Entry 6QUA (X-ray diffraction, 2.68 A resolution); this record covers chains A and B of the 4 polymer chains in the assembly.

== Chain A (and B) ==
Name: hsRosR-DNA binding protein
Organism: Halobacterium salinarum (strain ATCC 700922 / JCM 11081 / NRC-1)
Notes: chain B of this document is another copy of the same molecule, construct and numbering; everything in this record applies to it too
UniProtKB: Q9HSF4 (Q9HSF4_HALSA); residue numbers follow UniProt; this construct covers 6-116
Sequence (117 residues; numbered 6 to 122; the number before each row is that of its first residue):
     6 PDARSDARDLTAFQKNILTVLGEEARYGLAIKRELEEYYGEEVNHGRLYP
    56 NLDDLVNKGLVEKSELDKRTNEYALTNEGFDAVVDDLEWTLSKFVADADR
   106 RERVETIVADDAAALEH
Not modelled in the structure: 6-9, 122 (chain B: 122)
Sequence notes: expression tag (117-122)
Ion coordination: Mn2+ near Lys37 (its only coordinating residue here)

== Chain A / chain B interface ==
Pairs across the interface (57; chain A residue first):
  Arg13(A) - Tyr43(B)
  Arg13(A) - Tyr44(B)
  Ala17(A) - Leu15(B)
  Ala17(A) - Ala17(B)
  Lys20(A) - Ala17(B)
  Asn21(A) - Trp94(B)
  Thr24(A) - Trp94(B)
  Thr24(A) - Lys98(B)
  Gly27(A) - Lys98(B)
  Gly27(A) - Arg105(B)  hydrogen bond (backbone-side chain)
  Glu28(A) - Lys98(B)  salt bridge
  Glu39(A) - Lys98(B)  salt bridge
  Tyr43(A) - Arg13(B)  hydrogen bond (backbone-side chain)
  Tyr43(A) - Asp91(B)
  Tyr43(A) - Trp94(B)
  Tyr44(A) - Arg13(B)
  Phe85(A) - Phe99(B)  hydrophobic
  Phe85(A) - Arg105(B)
  Phe85(A) - Arg108(B)
  Asp91(A) - Tyr43(B)  hydrogen bond
  Leu92(A) - Thr95(B)
  Glu93(A) - Ile112(B)
  Trp94(A) - Asn21(B)
  Trp94(A) - Thr24(B)
  Trp94(A) - Val25(B)  hydrophobic
  Trp94(A) - Tyr43(B)
  Leu96(A) - Ile112(B)  hydrophobic
  Leu96(A) - Asp116(B)
  Ser97(A) - Asp116(B)  hydrogen bond (backbone-side chain)
  Lys98(A) - Thr24(B)
  Lys98(A) - Gly27(B)
  Lys98(A) - Glu28(B)  salt bridge
  Lys98(A) - Glu39(B)  salt bridge
  Val100(A) - Val113(B)  hydrophobic
  Ala101(A) - Leu120(B)
  Asp102(A) - Leu120(B)
  Arg105(A) - Gly27(B)  hydrogen bond (side chain-backbone)
  Arg105(A) - Phe85(B)
  Arg106(A) - Val113(B)
  Arg106(A) - Ala114(B)
  Arg106(A) - Ala117(B)
  Arg108(A) - Phe85(B)
  Glu110(A) - Glu110(B)
  Glu110(A) - Val113(B)
  Ile112(A) - Glu93(B)
  Ile112(A) - Leu96(B)  hydrophobic
  Val113(A) - Leu96(B)  hydrophobic
  Val113(A) - Arg106(B)
  Val113(A) - Val109(B)  hydrophobic
  Val113(A) - Glu110(B)
  Asp116(A) - Leu96(B)
  Asp116(A) - Ser97(B)  hydrogen bond (side chain-backbone)
  Asp116(A) - Val100(B)
  Ala117(A) - Arg106(B)
  Leu120(A) - Val100(B)
  Leu120(A) - Ala101(B)
  Leu120(A) - Asp102(B)
Also at the interface, not in a pair above, chain A (40 interface residues in all): Ser10, Leu15, Thr16, Val25, Glu42, Val88, Val89, Thr95, Phe99, Val109
Also at the interface, not in a pair above, chain B (40 interface residues in all): Thr16, Lys20, Arg31, Val88, Val89, Leu92

== Summary ==
The chain A/chain B interface involves 40 residues from each chain; the contacts include 6 hydrogen bonds and
4 salt bridges. Among the polar pairs are Glu28(A)-Lys98(B), Glu39(A)-Lys98(B) and Gly27(A)-Arg105(B).
Both chains are hsRosR-DNA binding protein (Halobacterium salinarum (strain ATCC 700922 / JCM 11081 / NRC-1)).
Entry 6QUA (The complex structure of hsRosR-SG (vng0258/RosR-SG)) was determined by X-ray diffraction,
deposited together with 6QFD, 6QH0 and 6QIL.
